Entry 4ISI (X-ray diffraction, 1.94 A resolution); this record covers chains H and L.

# Chain H
Name: Factor VII heavy chain
Source organism: Homo sapiens
Notes: EC 3.4.21.21
Reference sequence: P08709 (FA7_HUMAN); the construct lacks a stretch of the UniProt sequence and is renumbered around it, so the offset changes along the chain: 16-35 = UniProt 213-232; 37-60 = UniProt 233-256; 61-129 = UniProt 261-329; 134-147 = UniProt 337-350; 5 more segments
Chain sequence (254 residues; row label = number of the first residue in the row; note: 11 numbers in that range are skipped by the numbering (no residue carries them; nothing is unmodelled there); a row labelled like 60A-60D holds insertion residues (60A, then the next letters in order)):
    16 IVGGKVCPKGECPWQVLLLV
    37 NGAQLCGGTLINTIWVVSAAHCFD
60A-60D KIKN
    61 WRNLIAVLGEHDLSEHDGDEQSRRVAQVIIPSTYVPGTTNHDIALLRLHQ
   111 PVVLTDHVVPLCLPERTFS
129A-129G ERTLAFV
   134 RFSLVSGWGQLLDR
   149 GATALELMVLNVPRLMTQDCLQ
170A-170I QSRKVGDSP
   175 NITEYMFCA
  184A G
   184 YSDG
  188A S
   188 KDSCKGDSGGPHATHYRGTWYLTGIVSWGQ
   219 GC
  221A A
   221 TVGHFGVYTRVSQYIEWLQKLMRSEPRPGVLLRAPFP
Disulfides: Cys-22/Cys-27, Cys-42/Cys-58, Cys-168/Cys-182, Cys-191/Cys-220
Metal / ion sites: Ca2+: Glu-70, Asp-72, Glu-75, Glu-80
Ligand contacts: 1GG ((6S)-N-(4-carbamimidoylbenzyl)-1-chloro-3-(cyclobutylamino)-8,8-diethyl-4-oxo-4,6,7,8-tetrahydropyrrolo[1,2-a]pyrazine-6-carboxamide): His-57, Gly-97, Thr-98, Thr-99, Asp-102, Pro-170I, Asp-189, Ser-190, Cys-191, Lys-192, Ser-195, Val-213, Ser-214, Trp-215, Gly-216, Gln-217, Gly-219, Cys-220, Gly-226, Val-227
Curated features (UniProtKB/Swiss-Prot):
  - active site (Charge relay system): His-57, Asp-102, Ser-195
  - binding site (substrate): Asp-189
  - glycosylation: Asn-175 (N-linked (GlcNAc...) asparagine)

# Chain L
Name: Factor VII light chain
Source organism: Homo sapiens
Notes: EC 3.4.21.21
Reference sequence: P08709 (FA7_HUMAN); residues 90-144 here correspond to UniProt positions 150-204 (UniProt number = residue number + 60)
Chain sequence (55 residues; numbered 90 to 144; the number before each row is that of its first residue):
    90 ICVNENGGCEQYCSDHTGTKRSCRCHEGYSLLADGVSCTPTVEYPCGKIP
   140 ILEKR
Disulfides: Cys-91/Cys-102, Cys-98/Cys-112, Cys-114/Cys-127

# Chain H / chain L interface
Residue-residue contacts (44):
  Lys-24(H) / Ile-140(L)
  Gly-25(H) / Ile-138(L)
  Gly-25(H) / Ile-140(L)
  Glu-26(H) / Ile-138(L)
  Glu-26(H) / Ile-140(L)
  Glu-26(H) / Leu-141(L)
  Trp-29(H) / Gly-136(L)
  Trp-29(H) / Ile-138(L)  hydrophobic
  Leu-114(H) / Tyr-133(L)
  Thr-115(H) / Tyr-133(L)
  Asp-116(H) / Tyr-133(L)  hydrogen bond
  Asp-116(H) / Pro-139(L)
  Asp-116(H) / Lys-143(L)  salt bridge
  Val-119(H) / Pro-134(L)
  Val-119(H) / Lys-137(L)
  Val-119(H) / Pro-139(L)  hydrophobic
  Pro-120(H) / Cys-135(L)
  Pro-120(H) / Gly-136(L)  hydrogen bond (backbone-backbone)
  Leu-121(H) / Cys-135(L)
  Cys-122(H) / Cys-135(L)  disulfide
  Cys-122(H) / Gly-136(L)
  Leu-123(H) / Tyr-101(L)  hydrogen bond (backbone-side chain)
  Leu-123(H) / His-115(L)
  Pro-124(H) / Tyr-101(L)
  Glu-125(H) / Tyr-101(L)
  Glu-125(H) / Arg-113(L)  salt bridge
  Phe-128(H) / Asn-95(L)
  Phe-128(H) / Gln-100(L)
  Phe-128(H) / Tyr-101(L)  hydrophobic
  Arg-129B(H) / Cys-91(L)
  Arg-129B(H) / Asp-104(L)  salt bridge
  Thr-129C(H) / Asn-95(L)  hydrogen bond
  Tyr-203(H) / Asn-95(L)
  Tyr-203(H) / Glu-99(L)
  Arg-204(H) / Gly-97(L)  hydrogen bond (side chain-backbone)
  Arg-204(H) / Cys-98(L)
  Arg-204(H) / Glu-99(L)
  Gly-205(H) / Lys-137(L)  hydrogen bond (backbone-side chain)
  Thr-206(H) / Tyr-118(L)
  Thr-206(H) / Cys-135(L)
  Thr-206(H) / Gly-136(L)
  Thr-206(H) / Lys-137(L)  hydrogen bond
  Trp-207(H) / Gly-136(L)  hydrogen bond (backbone-backbone)
  Tyr-208(H) / Gln-100(L)
Other interface residues (no listed pair), chain H (24 interface residues in all): Pro-28
Other interface residues (no listed pair), chain L (24 interface residues in all): Val-92, Glu-94, Arg-144
Disulfides between the chains: Cys-122(H)/Cys-135(L)

# Overview
The chain H/chain L interface involves 24 residues from each chain, with 1 disulfide bond, 8 hydrogen bonds
and 3 salt bridges. Among the polar pairs are Asp-116(H)/Lys-143(L), Glu-125(H)/Arg-113(L) and
Arg-129B(H)/Asp-104(L). Ligands of chain H: compound 1GG.
Here chain H is Factor VII heavy chain and chain L is Factor VII light chain, both from Homo sapiens. Entry
4ISI (Structure of FACTOR VIIA in complex with the inhibitor
(6S)-N-(4-CARBAMIMIDOYLBENZYL)-1-CHLORO-3-(CYCLOBUTYLAMINO)-8,8-DIETHYL-4-OXO-4,6,7,8-TETRAHYDROPYRROLO[1,2-A]PYRAZINE-6-CARBOXAMIDE)
was determined by X-ray diffraction.
